Entry 8ASC (X-ray diffraction, 2.95 A resolution); this record covers chains A and C of the 18 polymer chains in the assembly.

[Chain A]
Name: X-ray repair cross-complementing protein 6
From: Homo sapiens
Notes: EC 3.6.4.-, 4.2.99.-
Reference sequence: P12956 (XRCC6_HUMAN); residue numbers follow UniProt; this construct covers 1-544
Sequence (544 residues; each row starts with the number of its first residue):
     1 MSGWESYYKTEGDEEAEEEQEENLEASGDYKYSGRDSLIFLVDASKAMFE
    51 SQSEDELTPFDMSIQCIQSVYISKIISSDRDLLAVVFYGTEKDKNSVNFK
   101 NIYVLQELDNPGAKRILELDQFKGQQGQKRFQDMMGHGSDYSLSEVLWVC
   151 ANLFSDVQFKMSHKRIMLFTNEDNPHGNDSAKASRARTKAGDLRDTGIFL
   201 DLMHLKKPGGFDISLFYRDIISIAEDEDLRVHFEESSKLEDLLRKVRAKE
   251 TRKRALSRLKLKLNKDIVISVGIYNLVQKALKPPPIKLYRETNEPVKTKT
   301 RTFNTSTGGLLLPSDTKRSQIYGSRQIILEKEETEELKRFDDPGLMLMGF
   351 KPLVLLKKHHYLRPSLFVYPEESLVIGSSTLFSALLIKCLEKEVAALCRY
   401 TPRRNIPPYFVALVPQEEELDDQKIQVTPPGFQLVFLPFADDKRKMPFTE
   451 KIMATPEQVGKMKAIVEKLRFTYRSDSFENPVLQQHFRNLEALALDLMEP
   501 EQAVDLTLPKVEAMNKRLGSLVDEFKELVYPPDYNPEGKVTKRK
Not modelled in the structure: 1-32, 228-230, 535-544
Curated features (UniProtKB/Swiss-Prot):
  - active site: Lys31 (Schiff-base intermediate with DNA)
  - modified residue: Ser2 (N-acetylserine), Ser6 (Phosphoserine), Ser27 (Phosphoserine), Lys31 (N6-acetyllysine), Ser51 (Phosphoserine), Ser306 (Phosphoserine), Lys317 (N6-acetyllysine), Lys331 (N6-acetyllysine), Lys338 (N6-acetyllysine), Thr455 (Phosphothreonine), Lys461 (N6-acetyllysine), Ser477 (Phosphoserine), Ser520 (Phosphoserine), Lys539 (N6-acetyllysine), Lys542 (N6-acetyllysine), Lys544 (N6-acetyllysine)
  - cross-link (Glycyl lysine isopeptide (Lys-Gly)): Lys287 (interchain with G-Cter in SUMO2), Lys317 (interchain with G-Cter in SUMO2)
  - mutagenesis: Lys31 (K31A: Diminishes the ability to form a Schiff base. Abolishes adduct formation; when associated with A-160 and A-164), Lys160 (K160A: Abolishes adduct formation; when associated with A-31 and A-160), Lys164 (K164A: Abolishes adduct formation; when associated with A-31 and A-164), Lys539 (K539Q: Complete loss of suppression of BAX-induced apoptosis; K539R: No effect on suppression of BAX-induced apoptosis), Lys542 (K542Q: Complete loss of suppression of BAX-induced apoptosis; K542R: No effect on suppression of BAX-induced apoptosis), Lys544 (K544R: No effect on suppression of BAX-induced apoptosis)
From the paper describing this entry:
  - mutagenesis - H163A, R165E, F471E, R517E: decreased co-localization with Protein PAXX

[Chain C]
Molecule: 30-nt DNA strand
Sequence (30 nucleotides; numbered 0 to 29; the number before each row is that of its first residue; numbering starts at 0):
     0 CGGATCGAGGGCCCGATATCTAGAGGGATC
Not modelled in the structure: 19-29

[Interface between chain A and chain C]
Contacting residue pairs - 7 pairs, chain A then chain C:
  Ser78(A) - DG1(C)  sugar contact
  Leu256(A) - DG2(C)  sugar contact
  Asn275(A) - DG2(C)  phosphate contact
  Gln278(A) - DG2(C)  sugar contact
  Gln278(A) - DA3(C)  hydrogen bond to the phosphate
  Arg363(A) - DA3(C)  salt bridge to the phosphate
  Arg363(A) - DT4(C)  phosphate contact
Also at the interface, not in a pair above, chain A (6 interface residues in all): Arg80
Also at the interface, not in a pair above, chain C (5 interface residues in all): DC0

[Summary]
6 residues of chain A face 5 of chain C across their interface; the contacts include 1 hydrogen bond and 1
salt bridge. Polar pairs include Gln278(A)-DA3(C) and Arg363(A)-DA3(C). From the paper: H163A, R165E and F471E
of chain A, among others, reduce co-localization with Protein PAXX.
Chain A is X-ray repair cross-complementing protein 6 (Homo sapiens) and chain C is a 30-nt DNA strand; the
structure, Ku70/80 binds to the Ku-binding motif of PAXX, was determined by X-ray diffraction, deposited
together with 7ZYG, 8BH3, 8BHV, 8BHY and 7ZWA.
